Entry 6BMT (X-ray diffraction, 2.40 A resolution); this record covers chains A and B.

[Chain A]
Molecule: Myeloperoxidase
Source organism: Homo sapiens
Notes: EC 1.11.2.2
UniProt: P05164 (PERM_HUMAN); numbering as in UniProt (aligned over 1-745)
Chain sequence (745 residues; each row starts with the number of its first residue):
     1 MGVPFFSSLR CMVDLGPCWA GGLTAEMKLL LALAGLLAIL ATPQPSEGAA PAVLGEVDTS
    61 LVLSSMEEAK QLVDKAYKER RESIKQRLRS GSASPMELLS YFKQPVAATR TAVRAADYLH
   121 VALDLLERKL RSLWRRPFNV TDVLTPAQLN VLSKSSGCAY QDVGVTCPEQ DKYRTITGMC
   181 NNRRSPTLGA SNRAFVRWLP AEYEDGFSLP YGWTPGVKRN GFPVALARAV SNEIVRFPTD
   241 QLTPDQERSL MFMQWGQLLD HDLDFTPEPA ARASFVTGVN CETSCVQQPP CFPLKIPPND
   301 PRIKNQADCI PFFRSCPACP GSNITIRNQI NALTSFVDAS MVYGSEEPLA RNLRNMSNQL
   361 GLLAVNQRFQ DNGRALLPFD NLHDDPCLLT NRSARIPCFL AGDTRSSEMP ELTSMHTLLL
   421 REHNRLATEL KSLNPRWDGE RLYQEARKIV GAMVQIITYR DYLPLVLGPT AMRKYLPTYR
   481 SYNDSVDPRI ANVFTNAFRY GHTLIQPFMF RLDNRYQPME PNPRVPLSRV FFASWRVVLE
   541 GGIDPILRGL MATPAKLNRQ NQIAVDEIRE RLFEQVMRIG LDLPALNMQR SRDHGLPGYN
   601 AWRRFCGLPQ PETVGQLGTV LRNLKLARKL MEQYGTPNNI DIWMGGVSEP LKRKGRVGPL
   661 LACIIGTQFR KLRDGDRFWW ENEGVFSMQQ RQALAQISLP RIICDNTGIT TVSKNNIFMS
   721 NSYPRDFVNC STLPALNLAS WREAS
Unresolved in the structure: 1-165, 272-277, 745
Disulfides: Cys167-Cys180, Cys281-Cys291, Cys285-Cys309, Cys387-Cys398, Cys606-Cys663, Cys704-Cys730
Covalent attachments: heme (HEM) linked to Met409
Metal / ion sites: Ca2+: Asp262, Thr334, Phe336, Asp338, Ser340; heme Fe near His502 (its only coordinating residue here)
Residues lining bound ligands:
  - heme (HEM): Met253, Gly256, Gln257, Asp260, Asp264, Phe265, Thr266, Arg405, Glu408, Thr495, Phe498, Arg499, Gly501, His502, Ile505, Phe531, Leu572, Phe573, Leu583, Leu586, Arg590
  - N-acetylglucosamine (NAG; 2-acetamido-2-deoxy-beta-D-glucopyranose), molecule 1: Asn355, Ser357, Asn358, Leu360, Leu362, Ala364, Val365, Gln367
  - N-acetylglucosamine (NAG), molecule 2: Asn391, Ser393, Ala394, Trp535, Arg536, Glu540

[Chain B]
Molecule: Hypothetical Protein
Source organism: Staphylococcus delphini
Chain sequence (105 residues; numbered -4 to 100; the number before each row is that of its first residue; numbers below 1 keep their minus sign (Gly-4 is residue -4)):
    -4 GSTGSMKKTL VAGFAVAALS TGIFAVSNEA NAQVTSQNGI ILHDDSRMLD HELQYVDVLI
    56 NPNANPQTKE RLKAYFESQG LNTVSEIVQK AKQDGLDTSK YDHLI
Unresolved in the structure: -4 to 27, 98-100

[How chain A and chain B interact]
Contacting residue pairs (53):
  Phe265(A) with Thr30(B); Gln32(B)
  Thr266(A) with Gln32(B), hydrogen bond (backbone-side chain)
  Glu268(A) with Ser31(B), hydrogen bond (backbone-side chain); Gln32(B), hydrogen bond; Asn33(B), hydrogen bond (side chain-backbone)
  Pro269(A) with Ser31(B), hydrogen bond (backbone-side chain)
  Ala270(A) with Ser31(B)
  Phe313(A) with Gly34(B)
  Pro348(A) with Asp40(B)
  Asn352(A) with Leu44(B); His46(B), hydrogen bond (backbone-side chain); Glu47(B); Tyr70(B), hydrogen bond
  Arg354(A) with Tyr50(B), hydrogen bond (backbone-side chain)
  Met356(A) with Tyr50(B), hydrogen bond (backbone-side chain); Thr63(B); Leu67(B); Tyr70(B), hydrophobic
  Ser357(A) with Tyr50(B); Thr63(B)
  Gln359(A) with Gln62(B)
  Ala364(A) with His46(B)
  Arg368(A) with Asp45(B), salt bridge
  Pro378(A) with His46(B)
  Phe379(A) with Leu44(B)
  Asp380(A) with Leu37(B); His38(B), salt bridge; Leu44(B)
  Asn381(A) with Arg42(B), hydrogen bond; Met43(B), hydrogen bond (side chain-backbone); Leu44(B); Asp89(B), hydrogen bond (side chain-backbone); Leu91(B)
  Leu382(A) with Ile36(B); Leu37(B); His38(B); Arg42(B)
  His383(A) with Arg42(B)
  Pro386(A) with Ile35(B), hydrophobic
  Leu400(A) with His38(B); Leu44(B), hydrophobic
  Thr404(A) with Thr30(B); Leu37(B); His38(B)
  Arg405(A) with Leu37(B)
  Phe532(A) with Ile35(B), hydrophobic; Leu37(B), hydrophobic
  Phe573(A) with Asn33(B); Ile35(B), hydrophobic
  Met577(A) with Asn33(B); Ile35(B), hydrophobic
  Leu586(A) with Asn33(B)
Interface residues without a listed pair, chain A (37 interface residues in all): Glu282, Leu349, Arg351, Asn355, Asn358, Gln367, Val576, Leu581, Arg590
Interface residues without a listed pair, chain B (25 interface residues in all): Val29, Asp39

[Summary]
37 residues of chain A face 25 of chain B across their interface; the contacts include 12 hydrogen bonds and 2
salt bridges. Polar pairs include Arg368(A)-Asp45(B), Asp380(A)-His38(B) and Thr266(A)-Gln32(B). Ligands of
chain A: N-acetylglucosamine. Heme is covalently linked to Met409(A).
Here chain A is Myeloperoxidase (Homo sapiens) and chain B is Hypothetical Protein (Staphylococcus delphini).
Entry 6BMT (Crystal Structure of a Recombinant form of Human Myeloperoxidase Bound to an Inhibitor from
Staphylococcus delphini) was determined by X-ray diffraction.
